8OVX - chains O and Q of the 6 polymer chains in the assembly; structure by electron microscopy, 3.40 A resolution.

[Chain O]
Name: Inner kinetochore subunit MCM21
From: Saccharomyces cerevisiae
UniProt: Q06675 (CENPO_YEAST); residues 1-368 here = UniProt positions 1-368
Chain sequence (368 residues; row label = number of the first residue in the row):
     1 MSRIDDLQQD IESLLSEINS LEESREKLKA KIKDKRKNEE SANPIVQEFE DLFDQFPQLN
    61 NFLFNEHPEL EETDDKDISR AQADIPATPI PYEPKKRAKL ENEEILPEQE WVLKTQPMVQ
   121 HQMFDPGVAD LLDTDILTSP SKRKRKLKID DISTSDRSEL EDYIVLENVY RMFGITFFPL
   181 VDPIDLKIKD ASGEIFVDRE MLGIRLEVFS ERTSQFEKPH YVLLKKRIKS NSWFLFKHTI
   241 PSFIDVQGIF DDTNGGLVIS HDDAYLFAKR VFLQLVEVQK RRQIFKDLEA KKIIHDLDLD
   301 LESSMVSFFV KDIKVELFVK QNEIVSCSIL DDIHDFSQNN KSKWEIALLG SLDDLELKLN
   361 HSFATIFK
Disordered / not traced: 1-161, 182-200, 332-350, 365-368

[Chain Q]
Name: Inner kinetochore subunit OKP1
From: Saccharomyces cerevisiae
UniProt: P53298 (CENPQ_YEAST); residues 1-406 here = UniProt positions 1-406
Chain sequence (406 residues; each row starts with the number of its first residue):
     1 MAADRDNFLQ NIENDSINNG QAMDLSPNRS SSESDSSILM NVNDIKTLRL DVAPEAKSTQ
    61 SKKSLFYENS DDAEEGEIEE RTNKEEGQYH HKGSKQLRFE VGKESTGKLQ SHLSDGSATS
   121 GEGNVRPWEF RKVIQAEYRE RLPRNYELKH WKKPSKIMIG SILRLLETNT VSALDSVFEK
   181 YEKEMNQMTH GDNNEVKRIY SKKERLLEII LTKIKKKLRQ AKFPSRISER DLDIEYIYSK
   241 RQFIQNRYSQ ELQNNERLEA ILSREQNLLE ETRKLCMNLK TNNKKRLTEK LIQKDLHPVL
   301 NKAMEYTYGL ESTNGFMHPD GPVTFRNDSH ELNLMLNDPI KSTADVRLDK EEVLSLLPSL
   361 KEYTKKSKEL KETMGQMISD SHEEEIKEVF VPHHESHQDK TEEDIH
Disordered / not traced: 1-276, 304-319, 392-406

[Chain O / chain Q interface]
Contacting residue pairs - 12 pairs, chain O then chain Q:
  D252(O) with R326(Q), salt bridge
  T253(O) with N327(Q)
  N254(O) with N327(Q), hydrogen bond (backbone-side chain)
  G255(O) with V323(Q)
  D262(O) with E331(Q)
  D263(O) with N327(Q)
  L266(O) with N327(Q); H330(Q); E331(Q)
  K269(O) with H330(Q), hydrogen bond (side chain-backbone); N333(Q), hydrogen bond
  R270(O) with H330(Q), hydrogen bond

[In short]
Chain O and chain Q form an interface of 9 and 6 residues respectively, with 4 hydrogen bonds and 1 salt
bridge. Among the polar pairs are D252(O)-R326(Q), N254(O)-N327(Q) and K269(O)-H330(Q).
Here chain O is Inner kinetochore subunit MCM21 and chain Q is Inner kinetochore subunit OKP1, both from
Saccharomyces cerevisiae. Entry 8OVX (Cryo-EM structure of yeast CENP-OPQU+ bound to the CENP-A N-terminus)
was determined by electron microscopy, deposited together with 8OVW, 8OW0 and 8OW1.
